PDB entry 5G0H | X-ray diffraction, 1.60 A resolution | chain A

# Chain A
Protein: HDAC6
Organism: Danio rerio
Notes: fragment: catalytic domain 2
UniProt: F8W4B7 (F8W4B7_DANRE); residue numbers follow UniProt; this construct covers 40-831
Sequence (794 residues; numbered 38 to 831; the number before each row is that of its first residue):
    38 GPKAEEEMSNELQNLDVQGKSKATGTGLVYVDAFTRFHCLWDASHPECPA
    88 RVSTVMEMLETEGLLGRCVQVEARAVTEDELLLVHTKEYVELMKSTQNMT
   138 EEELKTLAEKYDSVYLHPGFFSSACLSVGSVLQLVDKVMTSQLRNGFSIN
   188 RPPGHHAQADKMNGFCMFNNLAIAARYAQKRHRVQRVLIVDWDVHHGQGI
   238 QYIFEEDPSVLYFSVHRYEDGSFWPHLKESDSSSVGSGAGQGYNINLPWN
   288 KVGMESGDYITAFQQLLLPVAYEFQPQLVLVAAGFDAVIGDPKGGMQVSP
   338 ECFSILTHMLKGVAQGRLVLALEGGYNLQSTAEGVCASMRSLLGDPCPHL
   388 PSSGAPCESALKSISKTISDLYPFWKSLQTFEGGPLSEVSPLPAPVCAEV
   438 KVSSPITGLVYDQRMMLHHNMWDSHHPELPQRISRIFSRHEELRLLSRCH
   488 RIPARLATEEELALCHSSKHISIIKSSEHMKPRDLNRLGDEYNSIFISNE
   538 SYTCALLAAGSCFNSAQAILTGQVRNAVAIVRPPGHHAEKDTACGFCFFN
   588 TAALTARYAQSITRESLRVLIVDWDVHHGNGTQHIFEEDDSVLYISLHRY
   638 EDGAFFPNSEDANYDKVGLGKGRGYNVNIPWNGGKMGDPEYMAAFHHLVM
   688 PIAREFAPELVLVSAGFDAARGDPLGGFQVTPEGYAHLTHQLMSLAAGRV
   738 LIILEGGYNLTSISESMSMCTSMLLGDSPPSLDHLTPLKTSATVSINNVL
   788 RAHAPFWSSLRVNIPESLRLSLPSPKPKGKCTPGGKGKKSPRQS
Disordered / not traced: 38-440, 801-831
Construct notes: expression tag (38-39)
Ion coordination: K+ site 1: Asp610, Asp612, His614, Ser633, Leu634; Zn2+: Asp612, His614, Asp705 (together with S-Trichostatin A); K+ site 2: Phe623, Asp626, Val629, Tyr662
Ligand contacts: S-Trichostatin A (E1Z): Asn530, Ser531, His573, His574, Gly582, Phe583, Asp612, His614, Phe643, Asn645, Asp705, Leu712, Gly743, Tyr745

# Overview
Chain A binds S-Trichostatin A. Asp610, Asp612, His614, Ser633 and Leu634 form the K+ site 1. Asp612, His614
and Asp705 coordinate Zn2+.
Chain A is HDAC6 (Danio rerio); the structure, Crystal structure of Danio rerio HDAC6 CD2 in complex with (S)-
trichostatin A, was determined by X-ray diffraction (same publication as 5G0F, 5G0G, 5G0I and 5G0J).
